PDB entry 7EBZ | electron microscopy, 3.09 A resolution | chains C and F of the 6 polymer chains in the assembly

== Chain C ==
Protein: Capsid protein VP3
From: Human enterovirus D68
UniProtKB: A0A097BW12 (A0A097BW12_HED68); residues 1-247 here correspond to UniProt positions 318-564 (UniProt number = residue number + 317)
Amino-acid sequence (247 residues; numbered 1 to 247; the number before each row is that of its first residue):
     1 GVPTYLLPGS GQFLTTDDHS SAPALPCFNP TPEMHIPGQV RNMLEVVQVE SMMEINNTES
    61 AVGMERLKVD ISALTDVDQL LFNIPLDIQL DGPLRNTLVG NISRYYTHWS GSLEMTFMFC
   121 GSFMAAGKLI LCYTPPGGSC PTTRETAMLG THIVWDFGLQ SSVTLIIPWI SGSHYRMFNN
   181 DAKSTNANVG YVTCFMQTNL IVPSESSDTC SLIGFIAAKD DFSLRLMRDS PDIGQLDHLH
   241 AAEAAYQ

== Chain F ==
Protein: Fab 2H12 light chain
From: Mus musculus
Notes: antibody fragment or engineered binder
Amino-acid sequence (214 residues; numbered 1 to 214; the number before each row is that of its first residue):
     1 DIQMTQSPSS LSASLGERVS LTCRASQDIG SSLNWLQQEP DGTIKRLIYA TSSLDSGVPK
    61 RFSGSRSGSD YSLTISSLES EDFVDYYCLQ YASFPLTFGA GTKLELKRAD AAPTVSIFPP
   121 SSEQLTSGGA SVVCFLNNFY PKDINVKWKI DGSERQNGVL NSWTDQDSKD STYSMSSTLT
   181 LTKDEYERHN SYTCEATHKT STSPIVKSFN RNEC
Unresolved in the structure: 109-214
Cystine bridges: Cys-23/Cys-88

== Chain C / chain F interface ==
Residue-residue contacts (7):
  His-240(C) / Ser-32(F)  hydrogen bond
  His-240(C) / Tyr-91(F)
  Ala-244(C) / Gly-30(F)
  Ala-244(C) / Ser-31(F)
  Ala-244(C) / Arg-66(F)  hydrogen bond (backbone-side chain)
  Gln-247(C) / Arg-66(F)
  Gln-247(C) / Gly-68(F)
Other interface residues (no listed pair), chain C (4 interface residues in all): Ala-241
Other interface residues (no listed pair), chain F (7 interface residues in all): Ser-67

== Overview ==
4 residues of chain C and 7 residues of chain F are in contact; the contacts include 2 hydrogen bonds. Among
the polar pairs are His-240(C)/Ser-32(F) and Ala-244(C)/Arg-66(F).
Chain C is Capsid protein VP3 (Human enterovirus D68) and chain F is Fab 2H12 light chain (Mus musculus); the
structure, EV-D68 in complex with 2H12 Fab (state S1), was determined by electron microscopy together with
7EBR and 7ECY from the same study.
